Entry 7KJF (X-ray diffraction, 1.40 A resolution); this record covers chain A.

Chain A:
Molecule: epi-isozizaene synthase
From: Streptomyces coelicolor
Notes: EC 4.2.3.37
Reference sequence: A0A6M9XZI2 (A0A6M9XZI2_STRCH); residue numbers follow UniProt; this construct covers 2-361
Amino-acid sequence (382 residues; row label = number of the first residue in the row; numbers below 1 keep their minus sign (Met-20 is residue -20)):
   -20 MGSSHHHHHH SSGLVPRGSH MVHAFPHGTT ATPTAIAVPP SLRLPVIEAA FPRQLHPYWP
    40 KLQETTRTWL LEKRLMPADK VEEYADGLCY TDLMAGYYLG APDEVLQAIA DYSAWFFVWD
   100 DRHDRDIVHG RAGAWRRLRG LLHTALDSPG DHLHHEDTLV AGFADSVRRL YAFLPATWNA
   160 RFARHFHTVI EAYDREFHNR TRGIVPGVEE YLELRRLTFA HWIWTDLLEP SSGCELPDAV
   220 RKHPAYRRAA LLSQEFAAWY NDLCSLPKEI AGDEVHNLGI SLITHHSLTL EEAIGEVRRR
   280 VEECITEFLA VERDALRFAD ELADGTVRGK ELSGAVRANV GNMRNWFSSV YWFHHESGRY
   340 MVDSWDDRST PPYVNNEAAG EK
Unresolved in the structure: -20 to 15, 356-361
Construct notes: expression tag (-20 to 1)
Metal / ion sites: Mg2+ site 1: Asp99 (together with NRD); Mg2+ site 2: Asn240, Ser244, Glu248 (together with NRD)
Residues lining bound ligands: NRD ((6-azanyl-1-oxidanyl-1-phosphono-hexyl)phosphonic acid): Leu72, Phe95, Phe96, Asp99, Tyr172, Arg194, Phe198, Trp203, Asn240, Ser244, Lys247, Glu248, Trp325, Arg338, Tyr339
What the authors report for this chain:
  - binding site for NRD: Phe95, Phe96, Phe198
  - contacts within the chain: Tyr69-Phe96 (pi stacking), Phe96-Phe332, Tyr69-Phe332
  - conformationally variable residues (side-chain flip): Tyr63, Tyr69, Phe96

In short:
Bound to chain A: compound NRD. The Mg2+ site 2 is built by Asn240, Ser244 and Glu248. The paper reports a
binding site for NRD at Phe95, Phe96 and Phe198; conformational variability at Tyr63, Tyr69 and Phe96.
Chain A is epi-isozizaene synthase (Streptomyces coelicolor); the structure, Wild-type epi-isozizaene
synthase: complex with 3 Mg2+ and neridronate, was determined by X-ray diffraction together with 7KJ8, 7KJ9,
7KJD, 7KJE and 7KJG from the same study.
